8Q1B - chains a and d of the 33 polymer chains in the assembly; structure by electron microscopy, 3.40 A resolution.

# Chain a
Name: Cytochrome c oxidase subunit 1
Organism: Schizosaccharomyces pombe
Notes: EC 7.1.1.9
UniProtKB: P07657 (COX1_SCHPO); the construct has insertions or renumbered stretches relative to UniProt, so the offset changes along the chain: 1-399 = UniProt 1-399; 401-538 = UniProt 400-537
Amino-acid sequence (538 residues; numbered 1 to 538; the number before each row is that of its first residue):
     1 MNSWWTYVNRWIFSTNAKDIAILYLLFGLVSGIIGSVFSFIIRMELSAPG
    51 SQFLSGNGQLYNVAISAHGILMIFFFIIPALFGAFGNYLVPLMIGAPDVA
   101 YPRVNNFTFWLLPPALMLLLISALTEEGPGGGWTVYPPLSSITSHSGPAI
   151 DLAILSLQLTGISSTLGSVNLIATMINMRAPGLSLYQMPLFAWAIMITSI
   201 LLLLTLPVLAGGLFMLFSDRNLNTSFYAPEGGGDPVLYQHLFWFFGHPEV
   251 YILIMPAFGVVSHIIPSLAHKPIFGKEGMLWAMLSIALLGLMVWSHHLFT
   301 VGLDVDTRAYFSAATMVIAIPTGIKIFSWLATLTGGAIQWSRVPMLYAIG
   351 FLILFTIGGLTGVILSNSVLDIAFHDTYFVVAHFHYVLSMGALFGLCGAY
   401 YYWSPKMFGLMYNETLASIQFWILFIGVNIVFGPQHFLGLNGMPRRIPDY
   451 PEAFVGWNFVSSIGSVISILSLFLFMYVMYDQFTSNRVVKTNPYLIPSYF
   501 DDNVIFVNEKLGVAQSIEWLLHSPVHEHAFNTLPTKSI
Disordered / not traced: 1
Construct notes: insertion (400)
Ion coordination: Ca2+: Glu45, Gly50; heme a Fe site 1: His68, His385; Cu ion: His247, His297; heme a Fe site 2 near His383 (its only coordinating residue here)
Small-molecule neighbours:
  - heme a (HEA), molecule 1: Leu25, Gly28, Leu29, Ser36, Ser39, Ile42, Arg43, Leu46, Tyr61, Ile65, His68, Gly69, Met72, Ile73, Phe76, Ile77, Gly132, Trp133, Tyr378, Phe384, His385, Leu388, Ser389, Leu393, Leu396, Leu424, Val428, Val431, Phe432, Gln435, Arg445, Arg446, Ile447, Ser468, Leu472, Phe475
  - heme a (HEA), molecule 2: Trp133, Thr134, Trp243, Val250, Tyr251, His296, His297, Thr315, Ile318, Ala319, Thr322, Gly323, Phe327, Phe355, Thr356, Gly359, Leu360, Gly362, Val363, Leu365, Ser366, Asp371, His375, Asp376, Val380, His383, Phe384, Val387, Leu388
UniProt features mapped onto this chain:
  - binding site (Ca(2+)): Glu45, Ala48, Gly50, Pro448
  - binding site (Fe(II)-heme a): His68, His385
  - binding site (Cu cation): His247, His296, His297
  - binding site (O2): Tyr251
  - binding site (Mg(2+)): His375, Asp376
  - binding site (heme a3): His383
  - cross-link: His247 to Tyr251 (1'-histidyl-3'-tyrosine (His-Tyr))

# Chain d
Name: Cytochrome c oxidase subunit 4, mitochondrial
Organism: Schizosaccharomyces pombe
UniProtKB: P79010 (COX4_SCHPO); residue numbers follow UniProt; this construct covers 1-159
Amino-acid sequence (159 residues; numbered 1 to 159; the number before each row is that of its first residue):
     1 MFMNSMLRVSRQRAAVRSTVSLYRGFVSASIRRNEQNVVKAAAQELANAK
    51 EPSDLIGPGGRDGEVPTDLEQATGLERYELLSELSGRDAFDMKPLDASRK
   101 GTLTDPIMVTSLDPYRHIGCTGSPSGSHNLIWMTVYKDKLRRCPECGSVY
   151 KLKFMGDPN
Disordered / not traced: 1-38
Ion coordination: Zn2+: Cys120, His128, Cys143, Cys146
UniProt features mapped onto this chain:
  - binding site (Zn(2+)): Cys120, His128, Cys143, Cys146

# Interface between chain a and chain d
Pairs across the interface (41):
  Glu509(a) - Arg141(d)
  Lys510(a) - Pro144(d)
  Leu511(a) - Arg141(d)  hydrogen bond (backbone-side chain)
  Gly512(a) - Thr134(d)
  Val513(a) - Ile131(d)  hydrophobic
  Val513(a) - Trp132(d)
  Ala514(a) - Ile131(d)
  Ala514(a) - Trp132(d)  hydrogen bond (backbone-backbone)
  Gln515(a) - Asn129(d)
  Gln515(a) - Leu130(d)  hydrogen bond (side chain-backbone)
  Gln515(a) - Ile131(d)
  Gln515(a) - Trp132(d)
  Ser516(a) - Trp132(d)
  Ile517(a) - Trp132(d)
  Leu520(a) - Trp132(d)  hydrophobic
  Leu520(a) - Thr134(d)
  Leu521(a) - His117(d)
  Asn531(a) - Leu112(d)
  Asn531(a) - Asp113(d)  hydrogen bond
  Thr532(a) - Asp91(d)  hydrogen bond
  Thr532(a) - Asp113(d)
  Thr532(a) - Arg116(d)
  Leu533(a) - Arg116(d)  hydrogen bond (backbone-side chain)
  Pro534(a) - Arg116(d)
  Pro534(a) - His117(d)
  Thr535(a) - Lys93(d)
  Thr535(a) - Pro94(d)
  Thr535(a) - Leu95(d)
  Thr535(a) - Arg116(d)  hydrogen bond
  Thr535(a) - Gly119(d)
  Lys536(a) - Pro94(d)
  Lys536(a) - Leu95(d)  hydrogen bond (backbone-backbone)
  Lys536(a) - Ile118(d)
  Lys536(a) - Gly119(d)
  Lys536(a) - Leu130(d)
  Lys536(a) - Trp132(d)
  Ser537(a) - Leu95(d)
  Ser537(a) - Ala97(d)
  Ser537(a) - Thr121(d)
  Ile538(a) - Pro94(d)  hydrophobic
  Ile538(a) - Leu95(d)  hydrogen bond (backbone-backbone)
Interface residues without a listed pair, chain a (23 interface residues in all): Pro181, Gly182, Pro272, Phe530
Interface residues without a listed pair, chain d (23 interface residues in all): Met92, Met133, Tyr136, Leu140

# Summary
Chain a and chain d each contribute 23 residues to their interface, with 9 hydrogen bonds. Polar pairs include
Leu511(a)-Arg141(d), Gln515(a)-Leu130(d) and Asn531(a)-Asp113(d). Chain a binds heme a.
Chain a is Cytochrome c oxidase subunit 1 and chain d is Cytochrome c oxidase subunit 4, mitochondrial, both
from Schizosaccharomyces pombe; the structure, III2-IV1 respiratory supercomplex from S. pombe, was determined
by electron microscopy.
